3TXS - chains B and C of the 4 polymer chains in the assembly; structure by X-ray diffraction, 1.81 A resolution.

Chain B (and C):
Molecule: Terminase DNA packaging enzyme small subunit
Organism: Aeromonas phage 44RR2.8t
Notes: chain C of this document is another copy of the same molecule, construct and numbering; everything in this record applies to it too
Reference sequence: Q6U9F0 (Q6U9F0_9CAUD); residue numbers follow UniProt; this construct covers 25-115
Amino-acid sequence (94 residues; each row starts with the number of its first residue):
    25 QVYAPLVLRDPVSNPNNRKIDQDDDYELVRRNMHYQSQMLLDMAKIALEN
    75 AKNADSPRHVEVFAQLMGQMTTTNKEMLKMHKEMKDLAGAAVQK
Not modelled in the structure: 115-118 (chain C: 116-118)
Construct notes: expression tag (116-118)

How chain B and chain C interact:
Residue-residue contacts (89; chain B residue first):
  K43(B) with N40(C), hydrogen bond
  D47(B) with P39(C); N40(C), hydrogen bond
  Y50(B) with P39(C), hydrophobic; R42(C); D45(C), hydrogen bond
  E51(B) with S37(C); P39(C)
  R54(B) with P35(C); V36(C), hydrogen bond (side chain-backbone); S37(C), hydrogen bond; D45(C), salt bridge; D48(C); D49(C), salt bridge
  R55(B) with D34(C); P35(C)
  H58(B) with P35(C); D49(C), salt bridge; L52(C)
  Y59(B) with L32(C), hydrophobic; R33(C); D34(C)
  S61(B) with N56(C), hydrogen bond
  Q62(B) with L30(C); L32(C); R33(C), hydrogen bond (side chain-backbone)
  M63(B) with L30(C), hydrophobic; L32(C), hydrophobic
  L65(B) with R55(C); Y59(C), hydrophobic; M63(C), hydrophobic
  D66(B) with L30(C)
  A68(B) with M63(C), hydrophobic
  I70(B) with Y27(C), hydrophobic
  L72(B) with M63(C); D66(C); M67(C), hydrophobic
  A75(B) with M67(C), hydrophobic
  K76(B) with D66(C), salt bridge; I70(C)
  D79(B) with N74(C), hydrogen bond; H83(C), salt bridge
  P81(B) with R82(C); H83(C); V86(C)
  V84(B) with M67(C), hydrophobic; V86(C), hydrophobic; L90(C), hydrophobic
  E85(B) with R82(C), salt bridge; V86(C); Q89(C), hydrogen bond
  F87(B) with M63(C), hydrophobic; M67(C), hydrophobic
  A88(B) with Q93(C)
  M91(B) with Q60(C), hydrogen bond (backbone-side chain); L64(C), hydrophobic; Q93(C)
  G92(B) with Q93(C)
  M94(B) with Q60(C)
  T95(B) with Q60(C), hydrogen bond; T97(C), hydrogen bond; E100(C)
  N98(B) with V53(C); N56(C), hydrogen bond; M57(C); Q60(C), hydrogen bond
  K99(B) with E100(C)
  M101(B) with D49(C); L52(C), hydrophobic; V53(C), hydrophobic
  L102(B) with M104(C), hydrophobic; M108(C), hydrophobic
  K103(B) with E107(C)
  M104(B) with D49(C)
  H105(B) with R42(C), hydrogen bond; D45(C); Q46(C); D49(C), salt bridge; L111(C)
  K106(B) with E107(C), salt bridge; D110(C), salt bridge; L111(C)
  M108(B) with R42(C)
  K109(B) with R42(C); D110(C), hydrogen bond (side chain-backbone); L111(C), hydrogen bond (side chain-backbone); G113(C), hydrogen bond (side chain-backbone); A114(C); A115(C)
Interface residues without a listed pair, chain B (39 interface residues in all): N74
Interface residues without a listed pair, chain C (47 interface residues in all): V31, N38, A71

In short:
Chain B and chain C form an interface of 39 and 47 residues respectively; the contacts include 18 hydrogen
bonds and 9 salt bridges. Polar contacts include R54(B)-D45(C), R54(B)-D49(C) and H58(B)-D49(C).
Both chains are Terminase DNA packaging enzyme small subunit (Aeromonas phage 44RR2.8t). Entry 3TXS (Crystal
Structure of phage 44RR small terminase gp16) was determined by X-ray diffraction, deposited together with
3TXQ.
